PDB entry 8UKX | X-ray diffraction, 3.30 A resolution | chain A

[Chain A]
Name: Epidermal growth factor receptor
Organism: Homo sapiens
Notes: EC 2.7.10.1
Reference sequence: P00533 (EGFR_HUMAN); the construct lacks a stretch of the UniProt sequence, so the offset changes along the chain: 268-273 = UniProt 25-30; 274-618 = UniProt 298-642
Amino-acid sequence (357 residues; numbered 268 to 624; the number before each row is that of its first residue):
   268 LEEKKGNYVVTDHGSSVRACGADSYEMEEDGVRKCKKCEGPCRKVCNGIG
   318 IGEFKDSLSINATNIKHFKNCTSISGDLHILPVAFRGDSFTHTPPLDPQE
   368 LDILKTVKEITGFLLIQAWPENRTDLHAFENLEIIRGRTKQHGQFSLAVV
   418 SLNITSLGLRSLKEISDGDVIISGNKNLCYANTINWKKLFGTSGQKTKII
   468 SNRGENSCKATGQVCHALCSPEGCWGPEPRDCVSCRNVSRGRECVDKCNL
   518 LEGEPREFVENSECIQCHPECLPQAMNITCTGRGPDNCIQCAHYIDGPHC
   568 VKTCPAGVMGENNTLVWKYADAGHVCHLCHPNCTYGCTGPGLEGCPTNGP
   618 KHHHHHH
Unresolved in the structure: 268-295, 617-624
Sequence notes: engineered mutation Gly273 (Val30 in P00533), Ser283 (Cys307 in P00533); expression tag (619-624)
UniProt features mapped onto this chain:
  - glycosylation (N-linked (GlcNAc...) asparagine): Asn328, Asn337, Asn389, Asn420, Asn504, Asn544, Asn579, Asn599 (high mannose)
Disulfide bonds: Cys305-Cys309, Cys313-Cys338, Cys446-Cys475, Cys482-Cys491, Cys486-Cys499, Cys502-Cys511, Cys515-Cys531, Cys534-Cys547, Cys538-Cys555, Cys558-Cys567, Cys571-Cys593, Cys596-Cys604, Cys600-Cys612
Covalently attached groups: N-acetylglucosamine (NAG) linked to Asn337, Asn544; glycan linked to Asn504

[Summary]
N-acetylglucosamine is covalently linked to Asn337 and Asn544.
Chain A is Epidermal growth factor receptor (Homo sapiens); the structure, Crystal structure the extracellular
region of the epidermal growth factor receptor variant III (EGFRvIII) at pH ..., was determined by X-ray
diffraction (same publication as 8UKV and 8UKW).
